9J83 - chains A and L of the 4 polymer chains in the assembly; structure by electron microscopy, 3.61 A resolution.

# Chain A
Molecule: Putative zinc metalloprotease aq_1964
Source organism: Aquifex aeolicus VF5
Notes: EC 3.4.24.-
Reference sequence: O67776 (Y1964_AQUAE); residue numbers follow UniProt; this construct covers 1-429
Amino-acid sequence (441 residues; each row starts with the number of its first residue):
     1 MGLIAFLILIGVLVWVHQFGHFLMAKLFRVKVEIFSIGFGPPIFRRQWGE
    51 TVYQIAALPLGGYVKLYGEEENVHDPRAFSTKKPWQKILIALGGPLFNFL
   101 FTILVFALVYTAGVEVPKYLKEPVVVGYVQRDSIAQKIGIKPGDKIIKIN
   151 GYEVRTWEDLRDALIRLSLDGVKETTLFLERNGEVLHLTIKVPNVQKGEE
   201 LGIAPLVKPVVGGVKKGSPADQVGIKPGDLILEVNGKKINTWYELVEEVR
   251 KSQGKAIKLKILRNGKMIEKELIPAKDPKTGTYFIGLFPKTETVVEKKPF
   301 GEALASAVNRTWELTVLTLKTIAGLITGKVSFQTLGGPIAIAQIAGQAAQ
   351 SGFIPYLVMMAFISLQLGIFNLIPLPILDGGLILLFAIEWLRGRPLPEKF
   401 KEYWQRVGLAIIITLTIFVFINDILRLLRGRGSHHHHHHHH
Not modelled in the structure: 430-441
Construct notes: engineered mutation Gln18 (Glu in O67776); expression tag (430-441)
Modified residues: Met1 (N-formylmethionine; FME); Asn150 (l-3-aminosuccinimide; SNN)
Ion coordination: Zn2+: His17, His21, Asp379 (shared with 1 residue of chain C)
Swiss-Prot annotation at these positions:
  - binding site (Zn(2+)): His17, His21

# Chain L
Molecule: L chain of mouse monoclonal antibody IgG 4A9
Source organism: Mus musculus
Notes: antibody fragment or engineered binder
Amino-acid sequence (214 residues; each row starts with the number of its first residue):
     1 DIVMTQSHKFMSTSVGDRVSITCKASQDVGTDVAWYQQKPGQSPKLLIYW
    51 ASIRHTGVPDRFTGSGSGTDFTLTISNVQSEDLADYFCQQYSSYPLTFGA
   101 GTKLELERADAAPTVSIFPPSSEQLTSGGASVVCFLNNFYPKDINVKWKI
   151 DGSERQNGVLNSWTDQDSKDSTYSMSSTLTLTKDEYERHNSYTCEATHKT
   201 STSPIVKSFNRNEC
Cystine bridges: Cys23-Cys88, Cys134-Cys194

# Interface between chain A and chain L
Residue-residue contacts (7):
  Arg131(A) - Ser92(L)
  Arg131(A) - Tyr94(L)  hydrogen bond
  Asp132(A) - Tyr94(L)  hydrogen bond
  Lys197(A) - Ile53(L)
  Glu199(A) - Tyr49(L)
  Thr280(A) - Gln27(L)
  Thr280(A) - Asp28(L)
Interface residues without a listed pair, chain A (6 interface residues in all): Gly281
Interface residues without a listed pair, chain L (7 interface residues in all): Trp50

# In short
6 residues of chain A face 7 of chain L across their interface, with 2 hydrogen bonds. Polar pairs include
Arg131(A)-Tyr94(L) and Asp132(A)-Tyr94(L). The Zn2+ site is built by His17(A), His21(A) and Asp379(A). From
UniProt: Zn2+-binding residues His17(A) and His21(A) on chain A.
Here chain A is Putative zinc metalloprotease aq_1964 (Aquifex aeolicus VF5) and chain L is L chain of mouse
monoclonal antibody IgG 4A9 (Mus musculus). Entry 9J83 (Cryo-EM structure of Aquifex aeolicus RseP E18Q mutant
in complex with Fab) was determined by electron microscopy together with 8ZAY and 9J82 from the same study.
